PDB entry 7JOA | electron microscopy, 3.30 A resolution | chains A and I of the 11 polymer chains in the assembly

Chain A:
Molecule: Histone H3.2
Organism: Homo sapiens
Reference sequence: Q71DI3 (H32_HUMAN); residues 0-135 here correspond to UniProt positions 1-136 (UniProt number = residue number + 1)
Sequence (136 residues; numbered 0 to 135; the number before each row is that of its first residue; numbering starts at 0):
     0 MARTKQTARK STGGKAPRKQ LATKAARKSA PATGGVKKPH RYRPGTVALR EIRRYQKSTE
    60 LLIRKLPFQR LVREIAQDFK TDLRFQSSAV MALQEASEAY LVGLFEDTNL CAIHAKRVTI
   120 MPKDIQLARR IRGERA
Unresolved in the structure: 0-36, 135
UniProt features mapped onto this chain:
  - modified residue: Arg2 (Asymmetric dimethylarginine), Thr3 (Phosphothreonine), Lys4 (Allysine), Gln5 (5-glutamyl dopamine), Thr6 (Phosphothreonine), Arg8 (Citrulline), Lys9 (N6,N6,N6-trimethyllysine), Ser10 (ADP-ribosylserine), Thr11 (Phosphothreonine), Lys14 (N6-(2-hydroxyisobutyryl)lysine), Arg17 (Asymmetric dimethylarginine), Lys18 (N6-(2-hydroxyisobutyryl)lysine), Lys23 (N6-(2-hydroxyisobutyryl)lysine), Arg26 (Citrulline), Lys27 (N6,N6,N6-trimethyllysine), Ser28 (ADP-ribosylserine), Lys36 (N6,N6,N6-trimethyllysine), Lys37 (N6-methyllysine), Tyr41 (Phosphotyrosine), Lys56 (N6,N6,N6-trimethyllysine) and 8 more in UniProt
  - lipidation: Lys18 (N6-decanoyllysine), Cys110 (S-palmitoyl cysteine)

Chain I:
Molecule: 147-nt DNA strand
Organism: synthetic construct
Sequence (147 nucleotides; numbered -73 to 73; the number before each row is that of its first residue; numbers below 1 keep their minus sign (DA-73 is residue -73)):
   -73 ATCGGATGTA TATATCTGAC ACGTGCCTGG AGACTAGGGA GTAATCCCCT TGGCGGTTAA
   -13 AACGCGGGGG ACAGCGCGTA CGTGCGTTTA AGCGGTGCTA GAGCTGTCTA CGACCAATTG
    47 AGCGGCCTCG GCACCGGGAT TCTCGAT
Unresolved in the structure: -73, 73

Chain A / chain I interface:
Residue-residue contacts (12; chain A residue first):
  Arg42(A) - DG-5(I)  salt bridge to the phosphate
  Arg42(A) - DC70(I)  hydrogen bond to the phosphate
  Thr45(A) - DC70(I)  hydrogen bond to the phosphate
  Arg63(A) - DA-14(I)  sugar contact
  Arg72(A) - DT-23(I)  salt bridge to the phosphate
  Arg83(A) - DT-23(I)  phosphate contact
  Phe84(A) - DT-23(I)  hydrogen bond to the phosphate
  Gln85(A) - DT-24(I)  phosphate contact
  Ser86(A) - DT-24(I)  phosphate contact
  Arg116(A) - DA-3(I)  phosphate contact
  Val117(A) - DA-3(I)  hydrogen bond to the phosphate
  Thr118(A) - DA-3(I)  phosphate contact
Other interface residues (no listed pair), chain A (16 interface residues in all): Arg40, Tyr41, Pro43, Leu82, Met120
Other interface residues (no listed pair), chain I (12 interface residues in all): DA-13, DG-8, DG-6, DC-2, DT69, DG71

In short:
The interface between chain A and chain I involves 16 residues on one side and 12 on the other; the contacts
include 4 hydrogen bonds and 2 salt bridges. Polar contacts include Arg42(A)-DC70(I), Thr45(A)-DC70(I) and
Phe84(A)-DT-23(I).
Chain A is Histone H3.2 (Homo sapiens) and chain I is a 147-nt DNA strand (synthetic construct); the
structure, 2:1 cGAS-nucleosome complex, was determined by electron microscopy together with 7JO9 from the same
study.
